PDB entry 4FHC | X-ray diffraction, 2.20 A resolution | chain A

== Chain A ==
Molecule: Spore photoproduct lyase
Source organism: Geobacillus thermodenitrificans
UniProt: A4IQU1 (A4IQU1_GEOTN); residues 2-341 here = UniProt positions 2-341
Chain sequence (368 residues; row label = number of the first residue in the row; numbers below 1 keep their minus sign (Met-26 is residue -26)):
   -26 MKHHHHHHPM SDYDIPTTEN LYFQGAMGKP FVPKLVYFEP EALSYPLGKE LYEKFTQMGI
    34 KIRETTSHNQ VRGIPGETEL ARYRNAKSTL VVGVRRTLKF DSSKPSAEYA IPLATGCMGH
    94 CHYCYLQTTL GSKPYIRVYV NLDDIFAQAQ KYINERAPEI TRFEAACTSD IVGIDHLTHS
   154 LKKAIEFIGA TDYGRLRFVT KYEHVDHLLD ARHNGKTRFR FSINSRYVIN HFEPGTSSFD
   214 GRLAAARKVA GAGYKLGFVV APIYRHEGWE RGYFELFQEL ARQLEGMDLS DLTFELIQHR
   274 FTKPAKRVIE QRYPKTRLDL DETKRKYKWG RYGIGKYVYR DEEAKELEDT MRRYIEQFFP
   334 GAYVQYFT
Not modelled in the structure: -26 to 1
Differences from the reference sequence: expression tag (-26 to 1)
Ion coordination: 4Fe-4S cluster Fe: Cys90, Cys94, Cys97 (together with Se-ADENOSYLSELENOMETHIONINE)
Small-molecule neighbours:
  - Se-ADENOSYLSELENOMETHIONINE (EEM; [(3S)-3-amino-4-hydroxy-4-oxo-butyl]-[[(2S,3S,4R,5R)-5-(6-aminopurin-9-yl)-3,4-dihydroxy-oxolan-2-yl]methyl]-methyl-selanium): Tyr96, Cys97, Tyr98, Leu99, Ala139, Cys140, Ser142, Asp143, Val172, Thr173, Lys174, Ser195, Val232, Ala234, Pro235, Ile270, Gln271, His272, Arg273
  - 4Fe-4S cluster (SF4): Lys60, Cys90, Gly92, His93, Cys94, Tyr96, Cys97, Leu99, Asp143, Lys174, Tyr175, Thr209
From the paper describing this entry:
  - 4Fe-4S cluster coordination: Cys90, Cys94, Cys97
  - binding site for 4Fe-4S cluster: Tyr96, Leu99, Asp143, Lys174, Tyr175
  - binding site for Se-ADENOSYLSELENOMETHIONINE: Tyr96, Tyr98, Ser142, Asp143, Lys174, Ser195, Ala234, Arg273

== Overview ==
Bound to chain A: 4Fe-4S cluster and Se-ADENOSYLSELENOMETHIONINE. The 4Fe-4S cluster Fe site is built by
Cys90, Cys94 and Cys97. The paper reports a binding site for Se-ADENOSYLSELENOMETHIONINE at Tyr96, Tyr98 and
Ser142 among others; a binding site for 4Fe-4S cluster at Tyr96, Leu99 and Asp143 among others.
Chain A is Spore photoproduct lyase (Geobacillus thermodenitrificans); the structure, Spore photoproduct
lyase, was determined by X-ray diffraction, deposited together with 4FHD, 4FHE, 4FHF and 4FHG.
